Entry 8A7D (electron microscopy, 3.06 A resolution); this record covers chains C and Q of the 3 polymer chains in the assembly.

== Chain C (and Q) ==
Molecule: Pappalysin-1
Organism: Homo sapiens
Notes: EC 3.4.24.79; chain Q of this document is another copy of the same molecule, construct and numbering; everything in this record applies to it too
Reference sequence: Q13219 (PAPP1_HUMAN); residues 82-1617 here = UniProt positions 82-1617
Sequence (1536 residues; numbered 82 to 1617; the number before each row is that of its first residue):
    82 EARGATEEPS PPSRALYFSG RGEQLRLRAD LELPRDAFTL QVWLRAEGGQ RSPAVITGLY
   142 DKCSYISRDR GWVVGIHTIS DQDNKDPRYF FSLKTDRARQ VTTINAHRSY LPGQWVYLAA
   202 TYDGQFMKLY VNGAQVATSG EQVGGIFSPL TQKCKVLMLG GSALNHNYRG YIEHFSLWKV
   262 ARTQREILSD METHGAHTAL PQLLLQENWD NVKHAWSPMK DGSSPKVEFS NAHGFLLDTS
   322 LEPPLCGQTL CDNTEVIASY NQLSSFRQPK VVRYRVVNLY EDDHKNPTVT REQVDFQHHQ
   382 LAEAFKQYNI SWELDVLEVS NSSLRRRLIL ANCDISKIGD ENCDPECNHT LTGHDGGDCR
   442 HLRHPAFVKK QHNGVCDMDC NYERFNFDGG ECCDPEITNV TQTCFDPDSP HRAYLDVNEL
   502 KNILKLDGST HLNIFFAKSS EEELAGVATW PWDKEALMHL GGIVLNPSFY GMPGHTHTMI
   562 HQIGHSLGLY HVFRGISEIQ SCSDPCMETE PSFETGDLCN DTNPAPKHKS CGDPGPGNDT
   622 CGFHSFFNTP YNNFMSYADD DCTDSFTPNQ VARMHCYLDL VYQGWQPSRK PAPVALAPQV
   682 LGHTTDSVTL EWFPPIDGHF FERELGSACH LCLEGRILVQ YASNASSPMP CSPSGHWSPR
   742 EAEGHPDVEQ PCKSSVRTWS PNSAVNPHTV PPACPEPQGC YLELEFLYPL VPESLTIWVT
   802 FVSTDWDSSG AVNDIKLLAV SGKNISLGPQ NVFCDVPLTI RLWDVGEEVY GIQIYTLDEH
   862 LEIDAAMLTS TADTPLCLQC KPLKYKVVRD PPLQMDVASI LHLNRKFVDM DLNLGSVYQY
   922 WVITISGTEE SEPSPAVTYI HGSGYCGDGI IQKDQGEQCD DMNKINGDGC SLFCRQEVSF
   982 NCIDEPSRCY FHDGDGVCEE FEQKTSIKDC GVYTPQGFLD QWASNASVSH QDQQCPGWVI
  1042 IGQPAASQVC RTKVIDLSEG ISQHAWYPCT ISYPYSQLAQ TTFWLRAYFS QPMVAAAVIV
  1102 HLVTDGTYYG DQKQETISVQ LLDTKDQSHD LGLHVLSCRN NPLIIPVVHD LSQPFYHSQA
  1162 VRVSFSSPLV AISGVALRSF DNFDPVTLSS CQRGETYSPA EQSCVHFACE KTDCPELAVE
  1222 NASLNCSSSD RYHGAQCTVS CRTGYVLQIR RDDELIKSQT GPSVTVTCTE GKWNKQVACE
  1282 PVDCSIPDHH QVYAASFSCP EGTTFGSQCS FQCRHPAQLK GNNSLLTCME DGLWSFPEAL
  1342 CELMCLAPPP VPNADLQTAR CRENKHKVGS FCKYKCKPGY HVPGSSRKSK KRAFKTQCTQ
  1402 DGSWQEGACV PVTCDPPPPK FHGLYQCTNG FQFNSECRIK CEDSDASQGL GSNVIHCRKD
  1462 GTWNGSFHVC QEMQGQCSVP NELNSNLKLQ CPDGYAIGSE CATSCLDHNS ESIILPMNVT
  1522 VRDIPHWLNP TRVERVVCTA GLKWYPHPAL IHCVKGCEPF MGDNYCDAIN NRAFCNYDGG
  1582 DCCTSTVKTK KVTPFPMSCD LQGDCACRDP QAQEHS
Not modelled in the structure: 82-93, 1015-1617 (chain Q: 82-1281, 1413-1475)
Sequence notes: engineered mutation Q563 (Glu in Q13219)
Swiss-Prot annotation at these positions:
  - binding site (Zn(2+)): H562, H566, H572
  - glycosylation (N-linked (GlcNAc...) asparagine): N390, N402, N429, N480, N601, N619, N725, N825, N1026, N1222, N1226, N1323, N1465, N1519
Disulfide bonds: C144-C235, C327-C587, C332-C657, C414-C428, C424-C440, C457-C473, C474-C485, C583-C622, C612-C643, C710-C881, C713-C878, C753-C835, C775-C781, C947-C975, C960-C971, C983-C990, C999-C1011
Covalently attached groups: N-acetylglucosamine (NAG) linked to N390, N402, N429, N480, N601, N725, N825
Bound ions: Ca2+ site 1: K418, D421, N423, D425, D436, D439; Ca2+ site 2: D458, D469; Zn2+: H562, H566, H572; Ca2+ site 3: E589, D598, C600, T603; Ca2+ site 4: E742, D748, R758, D865; Ca2+ site 5: Y946, D949, I951, Q953, E958, D961; Ca2+ site 6: D962, I966, D969, C971; Ca2+ site 7: H993, D996, V998, E1000, E1003, D1010
From the paper describing this entry:
  - post-translational modification sites: N390, N402, N429, N480, N601, N725, N825, N1323
  - Zn2+ coordination: H562, H566, H572
  - catalytic residues: M636
  - mutagenesis - E563Q: abolished catalytic activity (citing earlier work)
  - Ca2+ coordination: E589, D598, T603
  - mutagenesis - D1564A: abolished binding to Stanniocalcin-2

== Chain C / chain Q interface ==
Residue-residue contacts - 17 pairs, chain C then chain Q:
  I147(C) - Y1294(Q)  hydrophobic
  R151(C) - H1291(Q)  hydrogen bond (side chain-backbone)
  D177(C) - F1337(Q)
  R178(C) - M1330(Q)
  R178(C) - D1332(Q)  salt bridge
  R178(C) - L1334(Q)  hydrogen bond (side chain-backbone)
  R178(C) - W1335(Q)
  R178(C) - F1337(Q)
  A179(C) - L1334(Q)  hydrophobic
  R180(C) - D1289(Q)  salt bridge
  R180(C) - Q1292(Q)  hydrogen bond
  V224(C) - D1332(Q)
  V224(C) - L1334(Q)
  G226(C) - F1337(Q)
  F228(C) - F1337(Q)
  S229(C) - F1337(Q)
  L231(C) - E1339(Q)
Other interface residues (no listed pair), chain C (15 interface residues in all): Y146, G225, I227, T232
Other interface residues (no listed pair), chain Q (17 interface residues in all): S1286, I1287, S1336, P1338, L1341, V1369, Q1401

== In short ==
15 residues of chain C face 17 of chain Q across their interface, with 3 hydrogen bonds and 2 salt bridges.
Among the polar pairs are R178(C)-D1332(Q), R180(C)-D1289(Q) and R151(C)-H1291(Q). From the paper: the
catalytic residue M636(C); E563Q of chain C abolishes catalytic activity.
Chain C and chain Q are both Pappalysin-1 (Homo sapiens); the structure, Partial dimer complex of PAPP-A and
its inhibitor STC2, was determined by electron microscopy, deposited together with 8A7E.
